PDB entry 6VKC | X-ray diffraction, 2.60 A resolution | chain F

# Chain F
Molecule: Prefusion RSV F (DS-Cav1), Envelope glycoprotein
From: Human respiratory syncytial virus
UniProt: chimeric construct of Q84850, M1E1E4: residues 1-513 from Q84850 (Q84850_HRSV) positions 1-513 (same numbers); residues 518-545 from M1E1E4 positions 1-28 (UniProt number = residue number - 517)
Amino-acid sequence (568 residues; each row starts with the number of its first residue):
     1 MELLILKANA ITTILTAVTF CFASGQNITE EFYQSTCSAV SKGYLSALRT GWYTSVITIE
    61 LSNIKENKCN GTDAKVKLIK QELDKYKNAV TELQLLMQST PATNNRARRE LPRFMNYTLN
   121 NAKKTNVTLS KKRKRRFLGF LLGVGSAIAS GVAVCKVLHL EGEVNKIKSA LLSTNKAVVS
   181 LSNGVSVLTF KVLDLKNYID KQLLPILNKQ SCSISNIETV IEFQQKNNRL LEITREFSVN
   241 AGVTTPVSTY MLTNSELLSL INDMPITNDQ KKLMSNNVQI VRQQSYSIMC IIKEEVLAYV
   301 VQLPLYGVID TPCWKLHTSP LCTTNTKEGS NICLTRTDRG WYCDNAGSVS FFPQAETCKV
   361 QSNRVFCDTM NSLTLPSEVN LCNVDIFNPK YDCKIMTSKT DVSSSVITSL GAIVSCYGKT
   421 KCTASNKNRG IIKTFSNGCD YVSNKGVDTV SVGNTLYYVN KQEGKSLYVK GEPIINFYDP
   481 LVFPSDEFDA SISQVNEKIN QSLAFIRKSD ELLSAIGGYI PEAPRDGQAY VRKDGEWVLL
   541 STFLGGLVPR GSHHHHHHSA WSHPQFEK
Not modelled in the structure: 1-25, 65-70, 104-136, 209-213, 507-568
Cystine bridges: Cys37-Cys439, Cys155-Cys290, Cys313-Cys343, Cys322-Cys333, Cys358-Cys367, Cys382-Cys393, Cys416-Cys422
Glycans and other covalent adducts: glycan linked to Asn500
Differences from the reference sequence: conflict Cys155 (Ser in Q84850), Phe190 (Ser in Q84850), Leu207 (Val in Q84850), Cys290 (Ser in Q84850), Tyr342 (Phe in Q84850); linker (514-517); expression tag (546-568)
Ligand contacts:
  - R0J (3-{[5-chloro-1-(4,4,4-trifluorobutyl)-1H-imidazo[4,5-b]pyridin-2-yl]methyl}-1-cyclopropyl-1,3-dihydro-2H-imidazo[4,5-c]pyridin-2-one): Phe137, Phe140, Met396, Thr397, Ser398, Asp486, Glu487, Phe488, Asp489
  - d(-)-tartaric acid (TAR): Phe137, Leu138, Gly139, Phe140, Pro353, Gln354, Glu356

# Overview
Bound to chain F: compound R0J and d(-)-tartaric acid. N-acetylglucosamine is covalently linked to Asn500.
Chain F is Prefusion RSV F (DS-Cav1), Envelope glycoprotein (Human respiratory syncytial virus); the
structure, Crystal Structure of Inhibitor JNJ-36811054 in Complex with Prefusion RSV F Glycoprotein, was
determined by X-ray diffraction (same publication as 6VKD and 6VKE).
